9AW5 - chains O and P of the 28 polymer chains in the assembly; structure by X-ray diffraction, 3.44 A resolution.

== Chain O ==
Molecule: Proteasome subunit alpha type-2
Organism: Saccharomyces cerevisiae
UniProt: P23639 (PSA2_YEAST); residue numbers follow UniProt; this construct covers 1-250
Sequence (250 residues; row label = number of the first residue in the row):
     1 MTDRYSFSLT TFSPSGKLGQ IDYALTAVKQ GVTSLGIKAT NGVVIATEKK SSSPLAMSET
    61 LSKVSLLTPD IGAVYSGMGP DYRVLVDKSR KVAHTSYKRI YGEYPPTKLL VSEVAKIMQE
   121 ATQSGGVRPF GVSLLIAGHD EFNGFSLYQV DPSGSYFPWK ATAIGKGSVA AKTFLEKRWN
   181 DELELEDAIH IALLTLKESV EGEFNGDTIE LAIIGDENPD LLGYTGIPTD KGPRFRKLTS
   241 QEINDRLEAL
Not modelled in the structure: 1
Curated features (UniProtKB/Swiss-Prot):
  - cross-link: Lys108 (Glycyl lysine isopeptide (Lys-Gly) (interchain with G-Cter in ubiquitin))

== Chain P ==
Molecule: Proteasome subunit alpha type-3
Organism: Saccharomyces cerevisiae
UniProt: P23638 (PSA3_YEAST); residues 0-257 here correspond to UniProt positions 1-258 (UniProt number = residue number + 1)
Sequence (258 residues; each row starts with the number of its first residue; numbering starts at 0):
     0 MGSRRYDSRT TIFSPEGRLY QVEYALESIS HAGTAIGIMA SDGIVLAAER KVTSTLLEQD
    60 TSTEKLYKLN DKIAVAVAGL TADAEILINT ARIHAQNYLK TYNEDIPVEI LVRRLSDIKQ
   120 GYTQHGGLRP FGVSFIYAGY DDRYGYQLYT SNPSGNYTGW KAISVGANTS AAQTLLQMDY
   180 KDDMKVDDAI ELALKTLSKT TDSSALTYDR LEFATIRKGA NDGEVYQKIF KPQEIKDILV
   240 KTGITKKDED EEADEDMK
Not modelled in the structure: 0, 219-220, 247-257
Curated features (UniProtKB/Swiss-Prot):
  - cross-link (Glycyl lysine isopeptide (Lys-Gly)): Lys99 (interchain with G-Cter in ubiquitin), Lys198 (interchain with G-Cter in ubiquitin), Lys230 (interchain with G-Cter in ubiquitin)

== Chain O / chain P interface ==
Residue-residue contacts (67):
  Arg4(O) - Ser2(P)
  Tyr5(O) - Ser2(P)
  Tyr5(O) - Tyr5(P)
  Ser6(O) - Leu127(P)
  Phe7(O) - Ser2(P)
  Phe7(O) - Tyr5(P)
  Phe7(O) - Asp6(P)
  Phe7(O) - Gly126(P)
  Ser8(O) - Ser7(P)
  Ser8(O) - Gly126(P)  hydrogen bond (backbone-backbone)
  Ser8(O) - Leu127(P)
  Ser8(O) - Arg128(P)  hydrogen bond (side chain-backbone)
  Thr10(O) - Arg128(P)
  Thr11(O) - Ser7(P)
  Thr11(O) - Thr9(P)
  Thr11(O) - Gln20(P)
  Phe12(O) - Gln20(P)  hydrogen bond (backbone-side chain)
  Phe12(O) - Tyr23(P)
  Phe12(O) - Ala24(P)  hydrophobic
  Phe12(O) - Ser27(P)
  Phe12(O) - Leu79(P)  hydrophobic
  Phe12(O) - Arg128(P)
  Phe12(O) - Pro129(P)
  Phe12(O) - Gly131(P)
  Ser13(O) - Tyr23(P)
  Pro14(O) - Tyr23(P)  hydrophobic
  Pro14(O) - Glu26(P)
  Ser15(O) - Glu26(P)
  Ser15(O) - His30(P)
  Gly16(O) - Tyr23(P)
  Gly16(O) - Glu26(P)
  Gly16(O) - Ser27(P)  hydrogen bond (backbone-side chain)
  Lys17(O) - His30(P)
  Leu18(O) - Leu79(P)  hydrophobic
  Leu18(O) - Arg128(P)
  Lys38(O) - Glu57(P)  salt bridge
  Ser112(O) - Glu84(P)
  Lys116(O) - Ile85(P)
  Gln119(O) - Ala81(P)
  Gln119(O) - Asp82(P)  hydrogen bond
  Gln119(O) - Ile85(P)
  Gln119(O) - Arg128(P)
  Thr122(O) - Arg128(P)
  Gln123(O) - Tyr121(P)
  Gln123(O) - Leu127(P)
  Gln123(O) - Arg128(P)  hydrogen bond (side chain-backbone)
  Gln123(O) - Phe130(P)
  Gly125(O) - Leu127(P)
  Ser153(O) - Ala81(P)
  Gly154(O) - Ala81(P)
  Ser155(O) - Thr80(P)
  Tyr156(O) - Glu84(P)  hydrogen bond
  Pro158(O) - Leu56(P)
  Pro158(O) - Glu57(P)  hydrogen bond (backbone-backbone)
  Pro158(O) - Thr60(P)
  Pro158(O) - Ser61(P)
  Trp159(O) - Ser53(P)
  Trp159(O) - Leu55(P)
  Trp159(O) - Leu56(P)
  Lys160(O) - Thr54(P)
  Lys160(O) - Leu55(P)  hydrogen bond (backbone-backbone)
  Lys160(O) - Leu56(P)
  Lys160(O) - Glu57(P)
  Ala161(O) - Leu55(P)
  Leu175(O) - Leu55(P)  hydrophobic
  Glu176(O) - Thr54(P)
  Glu176(O) - Leu55(P)
Also at the interface, not in a pair above, chain O (36 interface residues in all): Ser124, Tyr148, Phe157, Lys172, Trp179
Also at the interface, not in a pair above, chain P (32 interface residues in all): Gly125

== Overview ==
36 residues of chain O and 32 residues of chain P are in contact, with 9 hydrogen bonds and 1 salt bridge.
Among the polar pairs are Lys38(O)-Glu57(P), Ser8(O)-Arg128(P) and Phe12(O)-Gln20(P).
Here chain O is Proteasome subunit alpha type-2 and chain P is Proteasome subunit alpha type-3, both from
Saccharomyces cerevisiae. Entry 9AW5 (Yeast 20S proteasome soaked with MA9 fraction E/F) was determined by
X-ray diffraction (same publication as 9C97, 9C98, 9AW3, 9AW6 and 9AW7).
